2HZI - chain A; structure by X-ray diffraction, 1.70 A resolution.

# Chain A
Name: Proto-oncogene tyrosine-protein kinase ABL1
From: Homo sapiens
Notes: EC 2.7.10.2
Reference sequence: P00519 (ABL1_HUMAN); residues 229-500 here = UniProt positions 229-500
Amino-acid sequence (277 residues; row label = number of the first residue in the row):
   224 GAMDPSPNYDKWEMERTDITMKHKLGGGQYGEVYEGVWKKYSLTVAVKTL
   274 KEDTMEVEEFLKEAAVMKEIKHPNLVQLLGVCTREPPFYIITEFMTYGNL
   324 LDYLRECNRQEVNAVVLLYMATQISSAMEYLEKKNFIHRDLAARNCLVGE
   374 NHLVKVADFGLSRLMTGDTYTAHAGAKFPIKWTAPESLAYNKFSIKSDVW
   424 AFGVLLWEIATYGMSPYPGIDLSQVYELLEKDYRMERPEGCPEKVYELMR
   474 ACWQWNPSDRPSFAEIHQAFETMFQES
Disordered / not traced: 224-232
Sequence notes: cloning artifact (224-228)
Small-molecule neighbours: pd180970 (JIN; 6-(2,6-dichlorophenyl)-2-[(4-fluoro-3-methylphenyl)amino]-8-methylpyrido[2,3-d]pyrimidin-7(8h)-one): Leu248, Gly249, Tyr253, Val256, Ala269, Val270, Lys271, Glu286, Met290, Val299, Ile313, Thr315, Glu316, Phe317, Met318, Thr319, Tyr320, Gly321, Leu370, Ala380, Asp381, Phe382
Swiss-Prot annotation at these positions:
  - motif: Asp381 to Trp405 (Kinase activation loop)
  - active site: Asp363 (Proton acceptor)
  - binding site (ATP): Leu248 to Val256, Lys271, Glu316 to Asn322
  - modified residue: Ser229 (Phosphoserine), Tyr253 (Phosphotyrosine), Tyr257 (Phosphotyrosine), Tyr393 (Phosphotyrosine), Tyr413 (Phosphotyrosine), Ser446 (Phosphoserine)
What the authors report for this chain:
  - binding site for pd180970: Thr315, Phe382
  - contacts within the chain: Val299-Asp381 (hydrogen bond)
  - conformationally variable residues (side-chain flip): Ala380, Asp381, Phe382

# Summary
Bound to chain A: pd180970. UniProt lists active-site residue Asp363 and 17 ATP-binding residues. From the
paper: a binding site for pd180970 at Thr315 and Phe382; conformational variability at Ala380, Asp381 and
Phe382.
Chain A is Proto-oncogene tyrosine-protein kinase ABL1 (Homo sapiens); the structure, Abl kinase domain in
complex with PD180970, was determined by X-ray diffraction together with 2HYY, 2HZ0, 2HZ4 and 2HZN from the
same study.
